Entry 5CGI (X-ray diffraction, 2.80 A resolution); this record covers chains S and T of the 28 polymer chains in the assembly.

Chain S:
Molecule: Proteasome subunit alpha type-6
Source organism: Saccharomyces cerevisiae (strain ATCC 204508 / S288c)
Notes: EC 3.4.25.1
Reference sequence: P40302 (PSA6_YEAST); residues 0-233 here correspond to UniProt positions 1-234 (UniProt number = residue number + 1)
Sequence (234 residues; numbered 0 to 233; the number before each row is that of its first residue; numbering starts at 0):
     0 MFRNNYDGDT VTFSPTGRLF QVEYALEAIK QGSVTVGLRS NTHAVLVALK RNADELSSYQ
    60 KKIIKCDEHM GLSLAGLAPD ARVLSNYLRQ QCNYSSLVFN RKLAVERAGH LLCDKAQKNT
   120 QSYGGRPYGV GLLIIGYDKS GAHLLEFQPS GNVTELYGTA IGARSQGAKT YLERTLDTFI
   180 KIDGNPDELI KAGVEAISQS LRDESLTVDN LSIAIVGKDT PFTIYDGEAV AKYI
Unresolved in the structure: 0-2
Swiss-Prot annotation at these positions:
  - modified residue: Ser13 (Phosphoserine)
  - cross-link: Lys190 (Glycyl lysine isopeptide (Lys-Gly) (interchain with G-Cter in ubiquitin))

Chain T:
Molecule: Probable proteasome subunit alpha type-7
Source organism: Saccharomyces cerevisiae (strain ATCC 204508 / S288c)
Notes: EC 3.4.25.1
Reference sequence: P21242 (PSA7_YEAST); residues -3 to 284 here correspond to UniProt positions 1-288 (UniProt number = residue number + 4)
Sequence (288 residues; row label = number of the first residue in the row; numbers below 1 keep their minus sign (Met-3 is residue -3)):
    -3 MTSIGTGYDL SNSVFSPDGR NFQVEYAVKA VENGTTSIGI KCNDGVVFAV EKLITSKLLV
    57 PQKNVKIQVV DRHIGCVYSG LIPDGRHLVN RGREEAASFK KLYKTPIPIP AFADRLGQYV
   117 QAHTLYNSVR PFGVSTIFGG VDKNGAHLYM LEPSGSYWGY KGAATGKGRQ SAKAELEKLV
   177 DHHPEGLSAR EAVKQAAKII YLAHEDNKEK DFELEISWCS LSETNGLHKF VKGDLLQEAI
   237 DFAQKEINGD DDEDEDDSDN VMSSDDENAP VATNANATTD QEGDIHLE
Unresolved in the structure: -3 to 1, 245-284
Swiss-Prot annotation at these positions:
  - modified residue: Thr-2 (N-acetylthreonine)

How chain S and chain T interact:
Pairs across the interface - 63 pairs, chain S then chain T:
  Asn4(S) - Leu6(T)
  Tyr5(S) - Asp5(T)  hydrogen bond
  Tyr5(S) - Leu6(T)  hydrophobic
  Thr9(S) - Arg126(T)
  Val10(S) - Gln19(T)
  Val10(S) - Asn123(T)
  Val10(S) - Ser124(T)
  Val10(S) - Val125(T)
  Val10(S) - Arg126(T)
  Thr11(S) - Leu6(T)
  Thr11(S) - Gln19(T)
  Phe12(S) - Gln19(T)  hydrogen bond (backbone-side chain)
  Phe12(S) - Tyr22(T)
  Phe12(S) - Ala23(T)  hydrophobic
  Phe12(S) - Arg126(T)
  Phe12(S) - Pro127(T)
  Ser13(S) - Tyr22(T)
  Pro14(S) - Tyr22(T)  hydrophobic
  Pro14(S) - Lys25(T)
  Thr15(S) - Lys25(T)
  Gly16(S) - Tyr22(T)
  Gly16(S) - Lys25(T)
  Gly16(S) - Ala26(T)
  Leu18(S) - Leu77(T)  hydrophobic
  Leu18(S) - Arg126(T)
  His109(S) - Arg82(T)
  Cys112(S) - Arg82(T)
  Asp113(S) - Arg82(T)  salt bridge
  Asp113(S) - Asn86(T)
  Gln116(S) - Pro79(T)
  Gln116(S) - Asp80(T)
  Gln116(S) - His83(T)  hydrogen bond
  Gln116(S) - Arg126(T)
  Thr119(S) - Arg126(T)  hydrogen bond (backbone-side chain)
  Gln120(S) - His119(T)
  Gln120(S) - Val125(T)
  Gln120(S) - Arg126(T)  hydrogen bond (backbone-backbone)
  Gln120(S) - Pro127(T)
  Gln120(S) - Phe128(T)
  Ser121(S) - Ser124(T)
  Tyr122(S) - Ser124(T)  hydrogen bond (backbone-backbone)
  Ser149(S) - Pro79(T)
  Gly150(S) - Pro79(T)
  Asn151(S) - Ile78(T)
  Asn151(S) - Pro79(T)
  Thr153(S) - Leu55(T)
  Thr153(S) - Asn60(T)
  Glu154(S) - Val56(T)
  Glu154(S) - Lys59(T)
  Glu154(S) - Asn60(T)  hydrogen bond (backbone-side chain)
  Leu155(S) - Leu54(T)
  Leu155(S) - Leu55(T)  hydrophobic
  Leu155(S) - Val56(T)
  Tyr156(S) - Leu54(T)  hydrogen bond (backbone-backbone)
  Tyr156(S) - Leu55(T)
  Tyr156(S) - Val56(T)
  Tyr156(S) - Pro57(T)
  Gly157(S) - Leu54(T)
  Lys168(S) - Leu54(T)
  Leu171(S) - Leu54(T)
  Glu172(S) - Ser52(T)  hydrogen bond
  Glu172(S) - Lys53(T)  hydrogen bond (side chain-backbone)
  Leu175(S) - Lys53(T)
Other interface residues (no listed pair), chain S (36 interface residues in all): Arg38, Glu105, Lys117, Ser139, His142
Other interface residues (no listed pair), chain T (30 interface residues in all): Gly129

Overview:
36 residues of chain S face 30 of chain T across their interface; the contacts include 10 hydrogen bonds and 1
salt bridge. Polar contacts include Asp113(S)-Arg82(T), Tyr5(S)-Asp5(T) and Phe12(S)-Gln19(T).
Chain S is Proteasome subunit alpha type-6 and chain T is Probable proteasome subunit alpha type-7, both from
Saccharomyces cerevisiae (strain ATCC 204508 / S288c); the structure, Yeast 20S proteasome beta5-G48C mutant
in complex with ONX 0914, was determined by X-ray diffraction, deposited together with 5CGH, 5CGF and 5CGG.
